Entry 5CZ8 (X-ray diffraction, 2.80 A resolution); this record covers chains A and B of the 28 polymer chains in the assembly.

== Chain A ==
Name: Proteasome subunit alpha type-2
Source organism: Saccharomyces cerevisiae (strain ATCC 204508 / S288c)
Notes: EC 3.4.25.1
UniProtKB: P23639 (PSA2_YEAST); residues 1-250 here = UniProt positions 1-250
Chain sequence (250 residues; numbered 1 to 250; the number before each row is that of its first residue):
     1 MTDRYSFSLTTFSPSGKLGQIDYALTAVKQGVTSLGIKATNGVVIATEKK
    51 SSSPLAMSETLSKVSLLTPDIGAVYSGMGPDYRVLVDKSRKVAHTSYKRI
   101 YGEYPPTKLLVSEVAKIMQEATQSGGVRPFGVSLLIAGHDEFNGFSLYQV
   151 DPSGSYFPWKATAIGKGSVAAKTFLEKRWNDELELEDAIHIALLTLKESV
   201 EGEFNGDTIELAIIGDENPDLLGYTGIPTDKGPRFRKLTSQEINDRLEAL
Swiss-Prot annotation at these positions:
  - cross-link: K108 (Glycyl lysine isopeptide (Lys-Gly) (interchain with G-Cter in ubiquitin))

== Chain B ==
Name: Proteasome subunit alpha type-3
Source organism: Saccharomyces cerevisiae (strain ATCC 204508 / S288c)
Notes: EC 3.4.25.1
UniProtKB: P23638 (PSA3_YEAST); residues 0-257 here correspond to UniProt positions 1-258 (UniProt number = residue number + 1)
Chain sequence (258 residues; each row starts with the number of its first residue; numbering starts at 0):
     0 MGSRRYDSRTTIFSPEGRLYQVEYALESISHAGTAIGIMASDGIVLAAER
    50 KVTSTLLEQDTSTEKLYKLNDKIAVAVAGLTADAEILINTARIHAQNYLK
   100 TYNEDIPVEILVRRLSDIKQGYTQHGGLRPFGVSFIYAGYDDRYGYQLYT
   150 SNPSGNYTGWKAISVGANTSAAQTLLQMDYKDDMKVDDAIELALKTLSKT
   200 TDSSALTYDRLEFATIRKGANDGEVYQKIFKPQEIKDILVKTGITKKDED
   250 EEADEDMK
Disordered / not traced: 0, 245-257
Swiss-Prot annotation at these positions:
  - cross-link (Glycyl lysine isopeptide (Lys-Gly)): K99 (interchain with G-Cter in ubiquitin), K198 (interchain with G-Cter in ubiquitin), K230 (interchain with G-Cter in ubiquitin)

== How chain A and chain B interact ==
Pairs across the interface (59; chain A residue first):
  R4(A) - S2(B)  hydrogen bond (backbone-side chain)
  Y5(A) - S2(B)
  Y5(A) - Y5(B)
  S6(A) - G125(B)
  S6(A) - L127(B)
  F7(A) - S2(B)
  F7(A) - Y5(B)
  F7(A) - D6(B)
  F7(A) - G126(B)
  S8(A) - G126(B)  hydrogen bond (backbone-backbone)
  S8(A) - L127(B)
  S8(A) - R128(B)  hydrogen bond (side chain-backbone)
  T10(A) - R128(B)
  T11(A) - S7(B)
  T11(A) - T9(B)
  T11(A) - Q20(B)
  F12(A) - Q20(B)
  F12(A) - Y23(B)
  F12(A) - A24(B)  hydrophobic
  F12(A) - R128(B)
  F12(A) - P129(B)
  F12(A) - G131(B)
  S13(A) - Y23(B)
  P14(A) - Y23(B)  hydrophobic
  P14(A) - E26(B)
  S15(A) - E26(B)
  G16(A) - Y23(B)
  G16(A) - S27(B)  hydrogen bond (backbone-side chain)
  L18(A) - R128(B)
  K38(A) - E57(B)  salt bridge
  S112(A) - E84(B)
  K116(A) - I85(B)
  Q119(A) - A81(B)
  Q119(A) - D82(B)  hydrogen bond
  Q119(A) - I85(B)
  Q119(A) - R128(B)
  T122(A) - R128(B)  hydrogen bond (backbone-side chain)
  Q123(A) - Y121(B)
  Q123(A) - L127(B)
  Q123(A) - R128(B)  hydrogen bond (side chain-backbone)
  Q123(A) - F130(B)
  G125(A) - L127(B)
  S153(A) - A81(B)
  G154(A) - A81(B)
  S155(A) - A81(B)
  Y156(A) - E84(B)  hydrogen bond
  P158(A) - L56(B)
  P158(A) - E57(B)  hydrogen bond (backbone-backbone)
  P158(A) - T60(B)
  P158(A) - S61(B)
  W159(A) - S53(B)
  W159(A) - L55(B)
  W159(A) - L56(B)
  K160(A) - L55(B)  hydrogen bond (backbone-backbone)
  K160(A) - E57(B)
  A161(A) - L55(B)
  L175(A) - L55(B)
  E176(A) - T54(B)
  E176(A) - L55(B)
Other interface residues (no listed pair), chain A (35 interface residues in all): S124, Y148, F157, K172, W179
Other interface residues (no listed pair), chain B (32 interface residues in all): H30, L79, T80

== In short ==
35 residues of chain A and 32 residues of chain B are in contact; the contacts include 10 hydrogen bonds and 1
salt bridge. Among the polar pairs are K38(A)-E57(B), R4(A)-S2(B) and S8(A)-R128(B).
Chain A is Proteasome subunit alpha type-2 and chain B is Proteasome subunit alpha type-3, both from
Saccharomyces cerevisiae (strain ATCC 204508 / S288c); the structure, Yeast 20S proteasome beta5-L(-49)S-K33A
mutant in complex with Carfilzomib, was determined by X-ray diffraction, deposited together with 5CZ4, 5CZ5,
5CZ6, 5CZ7, 5CZ9, 5CZA and 16 further entries.
